6TGY - chain A; structure by electron microscopy, 3.50 A resolution.

== Chain A ==
Molecule: Sequestosome-1
Organism: Homo sapiens
Reference sequence: Q13501 (SQSTM_HUMAN); numbering as in UniProt (aligned over 1-122)
Amino-acid sequence (122 residues; each row starts with the number of its first residue):
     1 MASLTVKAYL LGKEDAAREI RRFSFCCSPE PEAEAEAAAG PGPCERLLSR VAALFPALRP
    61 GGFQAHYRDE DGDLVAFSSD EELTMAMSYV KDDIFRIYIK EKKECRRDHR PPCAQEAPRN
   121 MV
Not modelled in the structure: 1, 106-122
UniProt features mapped onto this chain:
  - region: R50 to D80 (Interaction with PAWR)
  - modified residue: A2 (N-acetylalanine), S24 (Phosphoserine)
  - cross-link: K91 (Glycyl lysine isopeptide (Lys-Gly) (interchain with G-Cter in ubiquitin))
  - natural variant: A16 (A16V: In FTDALS3), A33 (A33V: In FTDALS3), D80 (D80E: In FTDALS3), V90 (V90M: In FTDALS3), R107 (R107Q; R107W: In FTDALS3)
  - mutagenesis: K7 (K7A: Loss of interactions with PRKCZ, PRCKI and NBR1. Loss of dimerization; when associated with A-69), Y9 (Y9F: No effect on interaction with LCK), K13 (K13A: No effect on interaction with PRKCI), R21 to R22 (Loss of interaction with PRKCI. Alters dimerization), Y67 (Y67A: No effect on interaction with PRKCZ), D69 (D69A: No effect on interactions with PRKCZ, PRKCI and NBR1. Loss of localization in cytoplasmic inclusion bodies. Loss of dimerization; when associated with A-7), D71 (D71A: No effect on interaction with PRKCI), D73 (D73A: No effect on interactions with PRKCZ and PRKCI), D80 (D80A: No effect on interaction with PRKCI), E82 (E82A: No effect on interaction with PRKCI)
From the paper describing this entry:
  - mutagenesis - R21A/R22A: abolished localization to KEAP1

== Summary ==
From UniProt: 11 mutagenesis sites. The paper reports that R21A/R22A abolish localization to KEAP1.
Chain A is Sequestosome-1 (Homo sapiens); the structure, Cryo-EM structure of p62-PB1 filament (L-type), was
determined by electron microscopy (same publication as 6TGP, 6TGN, 6TGS and 6TH3).
